8EZA - chains K and M of the 22 polymer chains in the assembly; structure by electron microscopy, 4.39 A resolution (low resolution: residue-level contacts below are approximate; hydrogen-bond / salt-bridge calls are withheld).

== Chain K ==
Name: X-ray repair cross-complementing protein 5
From: Homo sapiens
UniProtKB: P13010 (XRCC5_HUMAN); residues 1-732 here = UniProt positions 1-732
Sequence (732 residues; numbered 1 to 732; the number before each row is that of its first residue):
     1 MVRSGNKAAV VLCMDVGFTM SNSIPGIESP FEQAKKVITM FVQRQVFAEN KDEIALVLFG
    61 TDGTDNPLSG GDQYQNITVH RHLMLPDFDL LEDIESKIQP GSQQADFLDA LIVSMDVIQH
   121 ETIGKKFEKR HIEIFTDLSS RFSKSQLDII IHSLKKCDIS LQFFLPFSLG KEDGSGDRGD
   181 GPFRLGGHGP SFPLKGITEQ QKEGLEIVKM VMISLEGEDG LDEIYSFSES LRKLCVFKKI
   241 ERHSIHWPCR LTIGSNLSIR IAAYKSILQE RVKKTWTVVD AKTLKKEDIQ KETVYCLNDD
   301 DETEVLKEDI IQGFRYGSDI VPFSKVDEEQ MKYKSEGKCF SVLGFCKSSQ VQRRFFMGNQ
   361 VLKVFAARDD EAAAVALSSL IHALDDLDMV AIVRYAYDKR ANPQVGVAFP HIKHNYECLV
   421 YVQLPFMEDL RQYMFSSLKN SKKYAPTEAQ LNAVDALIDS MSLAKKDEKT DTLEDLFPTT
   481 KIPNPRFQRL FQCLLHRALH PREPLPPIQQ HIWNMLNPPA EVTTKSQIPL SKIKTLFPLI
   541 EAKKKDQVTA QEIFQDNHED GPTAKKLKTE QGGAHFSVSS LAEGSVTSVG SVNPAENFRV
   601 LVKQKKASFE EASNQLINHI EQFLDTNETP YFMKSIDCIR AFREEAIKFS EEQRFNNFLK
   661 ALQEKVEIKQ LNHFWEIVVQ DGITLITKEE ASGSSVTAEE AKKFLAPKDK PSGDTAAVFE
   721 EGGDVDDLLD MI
Not modelled in the structure: 1-5, 171-195, 555-724, 732
Swiss-Prot annotation at these positions:
  - region: Leu138 to Leu165 (Leucine-zipper)
  - motif: Glu720 to Leu728 (EEXXXDL motif)
  - modified residue: Lys144 (N6-acetyllysine), Ser255 (Phosphoserine), Ser258 (Phosphoserine), Lys265 (N6-acetyllysine), Ser318 (Phosphoserine), Lys332 (N6-acetyllysine), Thr535 (Phosphothreonine), Ser577 (Phosphoserine), Ser579 (Phosphoserine), Ser580 (Phosphoserine), Lys660 (N6-acetyllysine), Lys665 (N6-acetyllysine), Thr715 (Phosphothreonine)
  - cross-link (Glycyl lysine isopeptide (Lys-Gly)): Lys195 (interchain with G-Cter in SUMO2), Lys532 (interchain with G-Cter in SUMO2), Lys534 (interchain with G-Cter in SUMO2), Lys566 (interchain with G-Cter in SUMO2), Lys568 (interchain with G-Cter in SUMO2), Lys669 (interchain with G-Cter in SUMO2), Lys688 (interchain with G-Cter in SUMO2)

== Chain M ==
Molecule: 31-nt DNA strand
Sequence (31 nucleotides; row label = number of the first residue in the row):
     1 TCTAAGAACT CTGATGTCAG TAGATTACAC T

== Chain K / chain M interface ==
Contacting residue pairs - 13 pairs, chain K then chain M:
  Lys51(K) with DG6(M)
  Arg242(K) with DA7(M)
  His243(K) with DG6(M); DA7(M)
  Ser244(K) with DA8(M)
  Ile245(K) with DA7(M); DA8(M)
  Lys265(K) with DA8(M); DC9(M)
  Lys273(K) with DA7(M)
  Tyr397(K) with DA8(M); DC9(M)
  Asn402(K) with DT10(M)
Also at the interface, not in a pair above, chain K (13 interface residues in all): Gln312, Gln360, Arg400, Ala401
Also at the interface, not in a pair above, chain M (6 interface residues in all): DT12

== Summary ==
Chain K and chain M form an interface of 13 and 6 residues respectively.
Chain K is X-ray repair cross-complementing protein 5 (Homo sapiens) and chain M is a 31-nt DNA strand; the
structure, NHEJ Long-range complex with PAXX, was determined by electron microscopy, deposited together with
8EZ9 and 8EZB.
